PDB entry 7VXH | electron microscopy, 2.95 A resolution | chains B and C of the 4 polymer chains in the assembly

== Chain B ==
Name: Capsid protein VP2
From: Coxsackievirus B3
UniProtKB: P03313 (POLG_CXB3N); residues 1-263 here correspond to UniProt positions 70-332 (UniProt number = residue number + 69)
Chain sequence (263 residues; row label = number of the first residue in the row):
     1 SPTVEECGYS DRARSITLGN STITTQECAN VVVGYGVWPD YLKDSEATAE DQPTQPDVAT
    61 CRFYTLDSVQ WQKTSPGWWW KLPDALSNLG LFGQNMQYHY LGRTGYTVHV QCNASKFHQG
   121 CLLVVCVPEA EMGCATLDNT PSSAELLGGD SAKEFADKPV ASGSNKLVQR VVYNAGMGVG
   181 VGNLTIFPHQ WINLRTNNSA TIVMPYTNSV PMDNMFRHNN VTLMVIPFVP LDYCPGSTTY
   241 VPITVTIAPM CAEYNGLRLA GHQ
Not modelled in the structure: 1-7
Sequence notes: conflict S151 (Thr220 in P03313)
Curated features (UniProtKB/Swiss-Prot):
  - site: Q263 (Cleavage)

== Chain C ==
Name: Capsid protein VP3
From: Coxsackievirus B3
UniProtKB: P03313 (POLG_CXB3N); residues 1-238 here correspond to UniProt positions 333-570 (UniProt number = residue number + 332)
Chain sequence (238 residues; numbered 1 to 238; the number before each row is that of its first residue):
     1 GLPTMNTPGS CQFLTSDDFQ SPSAMPQYDV TPEMRIPGEV KNLMEIAEVD SVVPVQNVGE
    61 KVNSMEAYQI PVRSNEGSGT QVFGFPLQPG YSSVFSRTLL GEILNYYTHW SGSIKLTFMF
   121 CGSAMATGKF LLAYSPPGAG APTKRVDAML GTHVVWDVGL QSSCVLCIPW ISQTHYRYVT
   181 SDEYTAGGFI TCWYQTNIVV PADAQSSCYI MCFVSACNDF SVRLLKDTPF ISQQNFFQ
Sequence notes: conflict V155 (Ile487 in P03313), Y178 (Phe510 in P03313), T180 (Ala512 in P03313)
Curated features (UniProtKB/Swiss-Prot):
  - region: F236 to Q238 (Amphipathic alpha-helix)

== Chain B / chain C interface ==
Contacting residue pairs - 59 pairs, chain B then chain C:
  R12(B) - L160(C)
  Y35(B) - P37(C)  hydrophobic
  Y35(B) - G38(C)
  E46(B) - R35(C)  hydrogen bond (side chain-backbone)
  K116(B) - S123(C)
  K116(B) - A124(C)  hydrogen bond (backbone-backbone)
  K116(B) - M125(C)
  F117(B) - M125(C)  hydrophobic
  F117(B) - A202(C)
  F117(B) - D203(C)
  F117(B) - A204(C)  hydrophobic
  H118(B) - S123(C)
  Q119(B) - G122(C)
  Q119(B) - S123(C)
  Q119(B) - Q205(C)
  Q119(B) - S207(C)  hydrogen bond (side chain-backbone)
  C121(B) - M119(C)  hydrophobic
  C121(B) - C121(C)  hydrophobic
  C121(B) - M211(C)  hydrophobic
  Y173(B) - N63(C)
  Y173(B) - S64(C)
  V181(B) - M65(C)  hydrophobic
  V181(B) - Y68(C)  hydrophobic
  G182(B) - S51(C)
  G182(B) - V52(C)  hydrogen bond (backbone-backbone)
  G182(B) - Y68(C)  hydrogen bond (backbone-side chain)
  N183(B) - R97(C)
  N183(B) - T98(C)
  N183(B) - L99(C)
  T185(B) - V49(C)
  T185(B) - D50(C)  hydrogen bond (side chain-backbone)
  T185(B) - S51(C)
  I186(B) - I46(C)  hydrophobic
  W191(B) - M211(C)  hydrophobic
  W191(B) - F213(C)  hydrophobic
  N193(B) - F120(C)  hydrogen bond (side chain-backbone)
  N193(B) - S162(C)
  R195(B) - F120(C)
  R195(B) - G122(C)
  R195(B) - S123(C)  hydrogen bond (side chain-backbone)
  R195(B) - A124(C)
  R195(B) - A126(C)
  R195(B) - G159(C)
  R195(B) - L160(C)
  R195(B) - S162(C)
  T196(B) - S162(C)  hydrogen bond
  Y206(B) - P37(C)
  T207(B) - P37(C)
  N208(B) - I36(C)
  S209(B) - M34(C)
  F228(B) - M65(C)  hydrophobic
  F228(B) - Q69(C)  hydrogen bond (backbone-side chain)
  F228(B) - M211(C)  hydrophobic
  P230(B) - Q69(C)
  D232(B) - Q205(C)
  Y233(B) - Q205(C)  hydrogen bond (backbone-side chain)
  C234(B) - D203(C)
  C234(B) - A204(C)
  C234(B) - Q205(C)  hydrogen bond
Interface residues without a listed pair, chain B (35 interface residues in all): V37, G120, V172, P205, V210, P211, I226, V229
Interface residues without a listed pair, chain C (40 interface residues in all): V158, P201, C208, Y209

== Overview ==
The interface between chain B and chain C involves 35 residues on one side and 40 on the other; the contacts
include 12 hydrogen bonds. Polar pairs include E46(B)-R35(C), Q119(B)-S207(C) and G182(B)-Y68(C).
Chain B is Capsid protein VP2 and chain C is Capsid protein VP3, both from Coxsackievirus B3; the structure,
Coxsackievirus B3 full particle at pH7.4 (VP3-234Q), was determined by electron microscopy together with 7VXZ,
7VY0, 7VY5, 7VY6, 7VYK, 7VYL and 3 further entries from the same study.
